3VNJ - chains A and D of the 4 polymer chains in the assembly; structure by X-ray diffraction, 2.08 A resolution.

Chain A (and D):
Protein: Xylose isomerase domain protein TIM barrel
From: Clostridium cellulolyticum
Notes: chain D of this document is another copy of the same molecule, construct and numbering; everything in this record applies to it too
Reference sequence: B8I944 (B8I944_CLOCE); residue numbers follow UniProt; this construct covers 1-293
Amino-acid sequence (294 residues; row label = number of the first residue in the row; numbering starts at 0):
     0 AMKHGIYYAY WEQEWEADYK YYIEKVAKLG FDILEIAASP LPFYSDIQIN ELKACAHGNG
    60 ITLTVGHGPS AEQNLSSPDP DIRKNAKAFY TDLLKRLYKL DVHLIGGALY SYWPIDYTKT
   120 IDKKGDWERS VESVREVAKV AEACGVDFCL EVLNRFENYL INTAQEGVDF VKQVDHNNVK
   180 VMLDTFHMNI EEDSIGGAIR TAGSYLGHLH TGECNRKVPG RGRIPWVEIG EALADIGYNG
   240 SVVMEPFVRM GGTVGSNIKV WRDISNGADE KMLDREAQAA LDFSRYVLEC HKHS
Not modelled in the structure: 290-293 (chain D: 0, 290-293)
Construct notes: expression tag (0)
Metal / ion sites: Mn2+: E150, D183, H209, E244 (together with D-psicose)
Small-molecule neighbours: D-psicose (PSJ): Y6, W14, H66, G67, G106, A107, W112, E150, L152, E156, M181, D183, H186, H209, R215, E244, F246, I257
UniProt features mapped onto this chain:
  - active site (Proton donor/acceptor): E150, E244
  - binding site (substrate): Y6, A107, E156, D183 to H186, R215
  - binding site (Mn(2+)): E150, D183, H209, E244
Reported in the primary citation:
  - conformationally variable residues: Y6, W14, W112, E150, E156, F246
  - binding site for D-psicose: Y6, E150, E156, D183, H186, H209, R215, E244
  - catalytic residues: E150, E244

Chain A / chain D interface:
Pairs across the interface (68; chain A residue first):
  D115(A) - T117(D)
  Y116(A) - K258(D)
  Y116(A) - W260(D)  hydrogen bond
  T117(A) - D115(D)
  K122(A) - W260(D)  hydrogen bond (side chain-backbone)
  N153(A) - F155(D)
  R154(A) - N214(D)  hydrogen bond (side chain-backbone)
  R154(A) - R215(D)
  R154(A) - I257(D)  hydrogen bond (side chain-backbone)
  R154(A) - K258(D)
  R154(A) - W260(D)  hydrogen bond (backbone-side chain)
  R154(A) - I263(D)
  F155(A) - N153(D)
  F155(A) - F155(D)  hydrophobic
  F155(A) - E156(D)
  F155(A) - F185(D)  hydrophobic
  E156(A) - F155(D)
  N157(A) - W260(D)
  Y158(A) - W260(D)
  N161(A) - W260(D)
  N161(A) - R261(D)
  T162(A) - R261(D)
  E165(A) - R261(D)
  F185(A) - F155(D)  hydrophobic
  M187(A) - R222(D)  hydrogen bond (backbone-side chain)
  N188(A) - N188(D)  hydrogen bond (side chain-backbone)
  N188(A) - C213(D)
  N188(A) - R222(D)  hydrogen bond (backbone-side chain)
  I189(A) - I189(D)  hydrophobic
  I189(A) - C213(D)
  I189(A) - N214(D)  hydrogen bond (backbone-backbone)
  E190(A) - N214(D)  hydrogen bond (backbone-side chain)
  E190(A) - R261(D)  salt bridge
  E191(A) - N214(D)
  E191(A) - R222(D)  hydrogen bond (backbone-side chain)
  D192(A) - N214(D)  hydrogen bond
  D192(A) - K216(D)  salt bridge
  D192(A) - R222(D)
  I194(A) - R222(D)
  C213(A) - N188(D)
  C213(A) - I189(D)
  N214(A) - R154(D)  hydrogen bond (backbone-side chain)
  N214(A) - I189(D)  hydrogen bond (backbone-backbone)
  N214(A) - E190(D)  hydrogen bond (side chain-backbone)
  N214(A) - E191(D)
  N214(A) - D192(D)  hydrogen bond
  R215(A) - R154(D)
  K216(A) - D192(D)  salt bridge
  R222(A) - M187(D)  hydrogen bond (side chain-backbone)
  R222(A) - N188(D)  hydrogen bond (side chain-backbone)
  R222(A) - I189(D)
  R222(A) - E191(D)  hydrogen bond (side chain-backbone)
  R222(A) - D192(D)  hydrogen bond (side chain-backbone)
  R222(A) - I194(D)
  I257(A) - R154(D)  hydrogen bond (backbone-side chain)
  K258(A) - Y116(D)
  K258(A) - R154(D)
  W260(A) - Y116(D)  hydrogen bond
  W260(A) - I120(D)  hydrophobic
  W260(A) - K122(D)  hydrogen bond (backbone-side chain)
  W260(A) - R154(D)  hydrogen bond (side chain-backbone)
  W260(A) - N157(D)
  W260(A) - Y158(D)
  W260(A) - N161(D)
  R261(A) - N161(D)
  R261(A) - T162(D)
  R261(A) - E190(D)  salt bridge
  I263(A) - R154(D)
Interface residues without a listed pair, chain A (34 interface residues in all): I120, S193, V259
Interface residues without a listed pair, chain D (35 interface residues in all): E165, S193, G221, V259

Summary:
Chain A and chain D form an interface of 34 and 35 residues respectively, with 24 hydrogen bonds and 4 salt
bridges. Among the polar pairs are E190(A)-R261(D), D192(A)-K216(D) and Y116(A)-W260(D). Chain A binds
D-psicose. The paper reports catalytic residues E150(A) and E244(A); a binding site for D-psicose at Y6(A),
E150(A) and E156(A) among others.
Chain A and chain D are both Xylose isomerase domain protein TIM barrel (Clostridium cellulolyticum); the
structure, Crystal structures of D-Psicose 3-epimerase with D-psicose from Clostridium cellulolyticum H10, was
determined by X-ray diffraction together with 3VNI, 3VNK, 3VNL and 3VNM from the same study.
